PDB entry 1RO9 | X-ray diffraction, 2.13 A resolution | chain A

# Chain A
Name: cAMP-specific 3', 5'-cyclic phosphodiesterase 4B
Organism: Homo sapiens
Notes: EC 3.1.4.17; fragment: catalytic domain
Reference sequence: Q07343 (PDE4B_HUMAN); residues 152-528 here correspond to UniProt positions 324-700 (UniProt number = residue number + 172)
Chain sequence (378 residues; numbered 151 to 528; the number before each row is that of its first residue):
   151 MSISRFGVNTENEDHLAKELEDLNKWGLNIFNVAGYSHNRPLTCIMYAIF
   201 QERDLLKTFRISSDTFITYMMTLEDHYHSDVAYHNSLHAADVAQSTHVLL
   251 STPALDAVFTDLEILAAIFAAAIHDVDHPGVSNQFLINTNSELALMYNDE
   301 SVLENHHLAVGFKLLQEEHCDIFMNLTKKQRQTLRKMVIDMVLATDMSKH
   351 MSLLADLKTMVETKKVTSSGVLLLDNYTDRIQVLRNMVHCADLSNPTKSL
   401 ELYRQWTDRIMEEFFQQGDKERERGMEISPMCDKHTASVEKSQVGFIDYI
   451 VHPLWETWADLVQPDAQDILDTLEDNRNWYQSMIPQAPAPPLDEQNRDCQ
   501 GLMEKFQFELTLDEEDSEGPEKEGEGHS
Not modelled in the structure: 151, 490-528
Sequence notes: initiating methionine (151); engineered mutation Ala-487 (Ser659 in Q07343), Ala-489 (Ser661 in Q07343)
Curated features (UniProtKB/Swiss-Prot):
  - active site: His-234 (Proton donor)
  - binding site (3',5'-cyclic AMP): His-234, Gln-443, Phe-446
  - binding site (AMP): His-234, His-238, Asp-275, Asp-392, Gln-443, Phe-446
  - binding site (Zn(2+)): His-238, His-274, Asp-275, Asp-392
  - binding site (Mg(2+)): Asp-275
  - binding site (Mn(2+)): Asp-275
Ion coordination: Zn2+ site 1: His-238, His-274, Asp-275, Asp-392; Zn2+ site 2 near Asp-275 (its only coordinating residue here)
Ligand contacts: 8-bromo-adenosine-5'-monophosphate (8BR): Tyr-233, His-234, His-238, Asp-275, Met-347, Asp-392, Leu-393, Asn-395, Tyr-403, Thr-407, Ile-410, Phe-414, Met-431, Gln-443, Phe-446

# Summary
Chain A binds 8-bromo-adenosine-5'-monophosphate. His-238, His-274, Asp-275 and Asp-392 form the Zn2+ site 1.
Curated annotation (UniProt) lists active-site residue His-234, 3 residues binding 3',5'-cyclic AMP, 6
AMP-binding residues and 4 Zn2+-binding residues.
Chain A is cAMP-specific 3', 5'-cyclic phosphodiesterase 4B (Homo sapiens); the structure, CRYSTAL STRUCTURES
OF THE CATALYTIC DOMAIN OF PHOSPHODIESTERASE 4B2B COMPLEXED WITH 8-Br-AMP, was determined by X-ray diffraction
together with 1RO6 and 1ROR from the same study.
